PDB entry 5OHO | X-ray diffraction, 1.60 A resolution | chain A

# Chain A
Molecule: Transcription elongation factor SPT5
From: Homo sapiens
UniProtKB: O00267 (SPT5H_HUMAN); residues 536-646 here = UniProt positions 536-646
Amino-acid sequence (113 residues; row label = number of the first residue in the row):
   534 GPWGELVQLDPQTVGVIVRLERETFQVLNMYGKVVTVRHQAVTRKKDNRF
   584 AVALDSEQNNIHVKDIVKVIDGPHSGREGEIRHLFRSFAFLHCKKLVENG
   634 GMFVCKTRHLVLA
Construct notes: expression tag (534-535)
UniProt features mapped onto this chain:
  - binding site (RNA): Lys579
  - binding site (DNA): Arg619

# Overview
UniProt lists RNA-binding residue Lys579 and DNA-binding residue Arg619.
Chain A is Transcription elongation factor SPT5 (Homo sapiens); the structure, Crystal structure of the
KOWx-KOW4 domain of human DSIF, was determined by X-ray diffraction together with 5OHQ from the same study.
